PDB entry 1AI1 | X-ray diffraction, 2.80 A resolution | chains H and P of the 3 polymer chains in the assembly

Chain H:
Protein: IGG1-kappa 59.1 fab (heavy chain)
Organism: Mus musculus
UniProtKB: P01868 (GC1_MOUSE); the construct has insertions or renumbered stretches relative to UniProt, so the offset changes along the chain: 114-130 = UniProt 1-17; 133-154 = UniProt 18-39; 162-169 = UniProt 42-49; 171-180 = UniProt 50-59; 4 more segments
Sequence (221 residues; each row starts with the number of its first residue; note: 13 numbers in that range are skipped by the numbering (no residue carries them; nothing is unmodelled there); a row labelled like 35A-35B holds insertion residues (35A, then the next letters in order)):
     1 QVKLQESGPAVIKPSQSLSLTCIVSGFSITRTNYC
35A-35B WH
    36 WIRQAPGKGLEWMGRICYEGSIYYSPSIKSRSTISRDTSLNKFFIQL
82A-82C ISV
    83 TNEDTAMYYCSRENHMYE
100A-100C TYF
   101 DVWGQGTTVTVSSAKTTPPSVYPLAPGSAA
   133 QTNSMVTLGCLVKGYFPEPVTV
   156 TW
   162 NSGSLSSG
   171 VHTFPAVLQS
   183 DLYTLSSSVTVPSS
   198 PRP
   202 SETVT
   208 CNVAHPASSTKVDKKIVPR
UniProt features mapped onto this chain:
  - region: Val224 to Arg226 (Hinge)
Disulfide bonds: Cys22-Cys92, Cys35-Cys52, Cys142-Cys208

Chain P:
Protein: AIB142
UniProtKB: P05877 (ENV_HV1MN); the author numbering skips numbers that UniProt does not, so the offset changes along the chain: 308-316 = UniProt 306-314; 319-332 = UniProt 315-328
Sequence (24 residues; row label = number of the first residue in the row; note: 2 numbers in that range are skipped by the numbering (no residue carries them; nothing is unmodelled there)):
   308 YNKRKRIHI
   319 GPGRAFYTTKNIIGC
Disordered / not traced: 308-314, 327-333
Differences from the reference sequence: conflict Ala323 (Ala319 in P05877)
Modified / non-standard residues: Ala323 (alpha-aminoisobutyric acid; AIB)

How chain H and chain P interact:
Pairs across the interface (15; chain H residue first):
  Asn33(H) with Phe324(P)
  Cys35(H) with Phe324(P), hydrophobic
  Arg50(H) with Ala323(P)
  Cys52(H) with Ala323(P); Phe324(P), hydrophobic
  Tyr53(H) with Phe324(P), hydrophobic
  Glu54(H) with Phe324(P)
  His97(H) with Pro320(P); Gly321(P), hydrogen bond (backbone-backbone); Arg322(P), hydrogen bond (side chain-backbone); Ala323(P), hydrogen bond (side chain-backbone); Phe324(P)
  Met98(H) with Pro320(P); Gly321(P)
  Thr100A(H) with Pro320(P)
Other interface residues (no listed pair), chain H (12 interface residues in all): Tyr34, Ser56, Tyr99

Overview:
The interface between chain H and chain P involves 12 residues on one side and 5 on the other, with 3 hydrogen
bonds. Polar pairs include His97(H)-Arg322(P), His97(H)-Ala323(P) and His97(H)-Gly321(P).
Here chain H is IGG1-kappa 59.1 fab (heavy chain) (Mus musculus) and chain P is AIB142. Entry 1AI1 (HIV-1 V3
loop mimic) was determined by X-ray diffraction.
